PDB entry 6FZT | X-ray diffraction, 2.46 A resolution | chains A and D of the 3 polymer chains in the assembly

[Chain A]
Name: Mothers against decapentaplegic homolog 9
Source organism: Homo sapiens
UniProt: O15198 (SMAD9_HUMAN); residues -2 to 137 here correspond to UniProt positions 1-140 (UniProt number = residue number + 3)
Sequence (140 residues; numbered -2 to 137; the number before each row is that of its first residue; numbers below 1 keep their minus sign (Met-2 is residue -2)):
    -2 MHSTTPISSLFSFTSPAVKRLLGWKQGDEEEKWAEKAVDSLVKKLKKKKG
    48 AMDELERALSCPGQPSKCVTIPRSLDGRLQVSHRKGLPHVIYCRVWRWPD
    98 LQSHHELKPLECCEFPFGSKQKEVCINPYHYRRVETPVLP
Disordered / not traced: -2 to 4, 136-137
Ion coordination: Zn2+: Cys65, Cys110, Cys122, His127
Swiss-Prot annotation at these positions:
  - binding site (Zn(2+)): Cys65, Cys110, Cys122, His127
From the paper describing this entry:
  - binding site for the 16-nt DNA strand (chain D): Arg75
  - binding site for the 16-nt DNA strand: Gln77, Lys82

[Chain D]
Molecule: 16-nt DNA strand
Sequence (16 nucleotides; row label = number of the first residue in the row):
     1 TGCAGGCGCGCCTGCA

[Interface between chain A and chain D]
Residue-residue contacts (4):
  Arg75(A) - DA4(D)  base contact
  Arg75(A) - DG5(D)  hydrogen bond to the base
  Lys82(A) - DG6(D)  hydrogen bond to the base
  His101(A) - DC3(D)  salt bridge to the phosphate
Other interface residues (no listed pair), chain A (5 interface residues in all): Gln77, His102
Other interface residues (no listed pair), chain D (5 interface residues in all): DC7

[Summary]
The chain A/chain D interface involves 5 residues from each chain; the contacts include 2 hydrogen bonds and 1
salt bridge. Among the polar pairs are Arg75(A)-DG5(D), Lys82(A)-DG6(D) and His101(A)-DC3(D). The paper
reports a binding site for the 16-nt DNA strand at Gln77(A) and Lys82(A); a binding site for the 16-nt DNA
strand (chain D) at Arg75(A).
Chain A is Mothers against decapentaplegic homolog 9 (Homo sapiens) and chain D is a 16-nt DNA strand; the
structure, Crystal structure of Smad8_9-MH1 bound to the GGCGC site, was determined by X-ray diffraction,
deposited together with 6ZMN, 6TBZ, 6TCE and 6FZS.
